Entry 8TUZ (X-ray diffraction, 2.19 A resolution); this record covers chains H and A of the 3 polymer chains in the assembly.

== Chain H ==
Name: Heavy chain of human monoclonal antibody 857-2
Organism: Homo sapiens
Notes: antibody fragment or engineered binder
Sequence (223 residues; row label = number of the first residue in the row):
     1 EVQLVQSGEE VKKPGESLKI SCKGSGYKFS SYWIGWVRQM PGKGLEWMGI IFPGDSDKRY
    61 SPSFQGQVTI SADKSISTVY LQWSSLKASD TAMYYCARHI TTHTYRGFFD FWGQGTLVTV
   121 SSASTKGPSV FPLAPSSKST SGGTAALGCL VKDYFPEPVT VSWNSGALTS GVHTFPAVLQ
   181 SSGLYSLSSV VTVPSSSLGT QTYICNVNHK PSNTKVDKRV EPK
Not modelled in the structure: 137-139
Disulfide bonds: C22-C96, C149-C205

== Chain A ==
Name: Outer surface protein A
Organism: Borreliella burgdorferi
UniProtKB: Q45040 (Q45040_BORBG); numbering as in UniProt (aligned over 23-273)
Sequence (251 residues; row label = number of the first residue in the row):
    23 SLDEKNSVSV DLPGEMKVLV SKEKNKDGKY DLIATVDKLE LKGTSDKNNG SGVLEGVKAD
    83 KSKVKLTISD DLGQTTLEVF KEDGKTLVSK KVTSKDKSST EEKFNEKGEV SEKIITRADG
   143 TRLEYTGIKS DGSGKAKEVL KGYVLEGTLT AEKTTLVVKE GTVTLSKNIS KSGEVSVELN
   203 DTDSSAATKK TAAWNSGTST LTITVNSKKT KDLVFTKENT ITVQQYDSNG TKLEGSAVEI
   263 TKLDEIKNAL K

== Chain H / chain A interface ==
Contacting residue pairs (22):
  S31(H) - E128(A)  hydrogen bond
  Y32(H) - D105(A)  hydrogen bond
  Y32(H) - T108(A)
  W33(H) - K129(A)  hydrogen bond (side chain-backbone)
  F52(H) - E128(A)
  F52(H) - K129(A)
  D55(H) - K129(A)  salt bridge
  D57(H) - K129(A)  salt bridge
  R98(H) - K107(A)
  I100(H) - K107(A)
  T101(H) - K129(A)
  T101(H) - G130(A)
  T102(H) - L109(A)
  T102(H) - F126(A)
  T102(H) - G130(A)
  H103(H) - G130(A)  hydrogen bond (backbone-backbone)
  H103(H) - V132(A)
  Y105(H) - E124(A)  hydrogen bond
  R106(H) - K107(A)  hydrogen bond (side chain-backbone)
  R106(H) - L109(A)
  D110(H) - K107(A)  salt bridge
  F111(H) - K107(A)
Interface residues without a listed pair, chain A (11 interface residues in all): F102

== Overview ==
The interface between chain H and chain A involves 15 residues on one side and 11 on the other, with 6
hydrogen bonds and 3 salt bridges. Among the polar pairs are D55(H)-K129(A), D57(H)-K129(A) and
D110(H)-K107(A).
Chain H is Heavy chain of human monoclonal antibody 857-2 (Homo sapiens) and chain A is Outer surface protein
A (Borreliella burgdorferi); the structure, Fab 857-2 in complex with OspA, was determined by X-ray
diffraction.
